5ORE - chain A; structure by X-ray diffraction, 2.35 A resolution.

Chain A:
Protein: Octopine-binding periplasmic protein
Source organism: Rhizobium radiobacter
Reference sequence: P0A4F8 (OCCT_RHIRD); residue numbers follow UniProt; this construct covers 21-276
Sequence (263 residues; row label = number of the first residue in the row):
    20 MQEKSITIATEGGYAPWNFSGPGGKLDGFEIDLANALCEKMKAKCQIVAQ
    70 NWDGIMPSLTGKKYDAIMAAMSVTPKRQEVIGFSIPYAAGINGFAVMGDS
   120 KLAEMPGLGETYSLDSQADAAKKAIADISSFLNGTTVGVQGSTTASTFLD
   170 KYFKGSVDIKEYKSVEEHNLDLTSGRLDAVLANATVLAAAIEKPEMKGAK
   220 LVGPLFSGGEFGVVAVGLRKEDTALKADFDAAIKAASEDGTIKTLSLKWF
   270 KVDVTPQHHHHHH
Unresolved in the structure: 20, 282
Cystine bridges: Cys57-Cys64
Sequence notes: initiating methionine (20); expression tag (277-282)
From the paper describing this entry:
  - specificity-determining residues: Ser91 (proposed by the authors, not directly observed)
  - mutagenesis - N202D: unchanged binding to arginine
  - mutagenesis - S91G: abolished binding to arginine, lysine or ornithine

In short:
The paper reports that S91G abolishes binding to arginine, lysine or ornithine; the specificity determinant
Ser91.
Chain A is Octopine-binding periplasmic protein (Rhizobium radiobacter); the structure, Structure of the
periplasmic binding protein (PBP) OccJ from agrobacterium tumefaciens B6, was determined by X-ray diffraction
(same publication as 5ORG, 5OT8, 5OT9, 5OTA and 5OTC).
